7UWK - chains G and K of the 12 polymer chains in the assembly; structure by electron microscopy, 4.40 A resolution (low resolution: residue-level contacts below are approximate; hydrogen-bond / salt-bridge calls are withheld).

Chain G:
Name: Interleukin-25
Organism: Homo sapiens
UniProtKB: Q9H293 (IL25_HUMAN); residues 30-177 here = UniProt positions 30-177
Chain sequence (188 residues; numbered 26 to 213; the number before each row is that of its first residue):
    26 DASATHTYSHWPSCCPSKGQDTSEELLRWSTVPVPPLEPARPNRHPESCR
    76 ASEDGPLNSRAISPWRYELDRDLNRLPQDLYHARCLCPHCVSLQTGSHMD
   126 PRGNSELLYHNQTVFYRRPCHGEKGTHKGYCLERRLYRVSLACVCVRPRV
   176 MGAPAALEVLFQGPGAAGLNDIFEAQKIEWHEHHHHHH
Unresolved in the structure: 26-77, 178-213
Differences from the reference sequence: expression tag (26-29, 178-213)
Swiss-Prot annotation at these positions:
  - glycosylation: Asn136 (N-linked (GlcNAc...) asparagine)
Disulfide bonds: Cys110-Cys168, Cys115-Cys170
Reported in the primary citation:
  - mutagenesis - Y92A (3 log-fold), L98A, L101A, Y106A, Y134A, M176A: decreased signaling

Chain K:
Name: Interleukin-17 receptor B
Organism: Homo sapiens
UniProtKB: Q9NRM6 (I17RB_HUMAN); residue numbers follow UniProt; this construct covers 18-288
Chain sequence (305 residues; each row starts with the number of its first residue):
    18 REPTVQCGSETGPSPEWMLQHDLIPGDLRDLRVEPVTTSVATGDYSILMN
    68 VSWVLRADASIRLLKATKICVTGKSNFQSYSCVRCNYTEAFQTQTRPSGG
   118 KWTFSYIGFPVELNTVYFIGAHNIPNANMNEDGPSMSVNFTSPGCLDHIM
   168 KYKKKCVKAGSLWDPNITACKKNEETVEVNFTTTPLGNRYMALIQHSTII
   218 GFSQVFEPHQKKQTRASVVIPVTGDSEGATVQLTPYFPTCGSDCIRHKGT
   268 VVLCPQTGVPFPLDNNKSKPGAAALEVLFQGPGAAEDQVDPRLIDGKHHH
   318 HHHHH
Unresolved in the structure: 18, 58-61, 225-226, 241-243, 272-322
Differences from the reference sequence: expression tag (289-322)
Swiss-Prot annotation at these positions:
  - glycosylation (N-linked (GlcNAc...) asparagine): Asn67, Asn103, Asn156, Asn183, Asn197, Asn283
Disulfide bonds: Cys24-Cys102, Cys87-Cys99, Cys162-Cys173, Cys187-Cys271, Cys257-Cys261
Reported in the primary citation:
  - mutagenesis - L40A/R46E: decreased binding to IL-17RB-IL-17RB homodimerization
  - mutagenesis - D75A/R79E, E148R: unchanged binding to IL-17RB-IL-17RB homodimerization
  - mutagenesis - L40A/R46E, D75A/R79E: decreased signaling
  - mutagenesis - E148R: unchanged signaling

How chain G and chain K interact:
Pairs across the interface (20; chain G residue first):
  Pro81(G) - Asn131(K)
  Pro81(G) - Thr132(K)
  Pro81(G) - Val133(K)
  Leu82(G) - Asn93(K)
  Tyr92(G) - Lys91(K)
  Arg96(G) - Ser152(K)
  Leu98(G) - Trp34(K)
  Leu98(G) - Met146(K)
  Leu98(G) - Asn147(K)
  Asn99(G) - Trp34(K)
  Leu101(G) - Trp34(K)
  Pro102(G) - Tyr97(K)
  Asp104(G) - Thr89(K)
  Tyr106(G) - Lys91(K)
  Tyr106(G) - Phe135(K)
  Gln119(G) - Gln212(K)
  Gln119(G) - Ser214(K)
  Arg142(G) - Trp34(K)
  Arg142(G) - Met146(K)
  His152(G) - Gln37(K)
Other interface residues (no listed pair), chain G (19 interface residues in all): Asp79, Arg100, Gln103, Lys153, Gly154, Tyr155
Other interface residues (no listed pair), chain K (20 interface residues in all): Met35, Leu36, Asn145, Gly150, Leu163
Interface features reported in the paper:
  - residue pairs: Leu98(G)-Trp34(K), Tyr106(G)-Phe135(K)
  - hot spots on chain G (mutagenesis) - Y92A (3 log-fold), M176A: decreased signaling with Interleukin-17 receptor B (chain K)

Summary:
Chain G and chain K form an interface of 19 and 20 residues respectively. The authors report contacts between
Leu98(G) and Trp34(K) and Tyr106(G) and Phe135(K). The paper reports that Y92A, L98A and L101A of chain G,
among others, reduce signaling; L40A/R46E and D75A/R79E of chain K reduce signaling; 9 substitutions were
tested in all.
Chain G is Interleukin-25 and chain K is Interleukin-17 receptor B, both from Homo sapiens; the structure,
Structure of the higher-order IL-25-IL-17RB complex, was determined by electron microscopy together with 7UWJ,
7UWL, 7UWM and 7UWN from the same study.
